9EJG - chains C and B of the 5 polymer chains in the assembly; structure by X-ray diffraction, 2.20 A resolution.

Chain C:
Protein: glia-omega 1 peptide
From: Homo sapiens
Chain sequence (11 residues; row label = number of the first residue in the row; numbering starts at 0):
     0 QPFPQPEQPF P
Disordered / not traced: 10

Chain B:
Protein: MHC class II HLA-DQ-beta-1
From: Homo sapiens
Reference sequence: O19712 (O19712_HUMAN); residue numbers follow UniProt; this construct covers 1-194
Chain sequence (194 residues; row label = number of the first residue in the row):
     1 RDSPEDFVYQ FKGMCYFTNG TERVRLVSRS IYNREEIVRF DSDVGEFRAV TLLGLPAAEY
    61 WNSQKDILER KRAAVDRVCR HNYQLELRTT LQRRVEPTVT ISPSRTEALN HHNLLVCSVT
   121 DFYPAQIKVR WFRNDQEETA GVVSTPLIRN GDWTFQILVM LEMTPQRGDV YTCHVEHPSL
   181 QSPITVEWRA QSTS
Disordered / not traced: 1-2, 107-109
Construct notes: conflict Thr-193 (Glu in O19712)
Disulfide bonds: Cys-15/Cys-79, Cys-117/Cys-173
Covalent attachments: N-acetylglucosamine (NAG) linked to Asn-19
From the paper describing this entry:
  - mutagenesis - D66A, R77A: unchanged binding to G9 T cell receptor alpha chain
  - specificity-determining residues: Glu-46, Leu-55
  - mutagenesis - D66A, R77A: unchanged binding to G9 TCR

Interface between chain C and chain B:
Pairs across the interface - 28 pairs, chain C then chain B:
  Gln-0(C) / His-81(B)  hydrogen bond (backbone-side chain)
  Gln-0(C) / Leu-85(B)
  Pro-1(C) / Asn-82(B)
  Pro-1(C) / Leu-85(B)
  Phe-2(C) / Arg-77(B)
  Phe-2(C) / Val-78(B)
  Phe-2(C) / His-81(B)
  Phe-2(C) / Asn-82(B)  hydrogen bond (backbone-side chain)
  Pro-3(C) / Val-78(B)
  Gln-4(C) / Phe-11(B)
  Gln-4(C) / Gly-13(B)  hydrogen bond (side chain-backbone)
  Gln-4(C) / Met-14(B)
  Gln-4(C) / Cys-15(B)
  Gln-4(C) / Leu-26(B)
  Gln-4(C) / Ser-28(B)
  Gln-4(C) / Val-78(B)
  Pro-5(C) / Phe-11(B)
  Glu-6(C) / Tyr-9(B)  hydrogen bond
  Glu-6(C) / Phe-11(B)
  Glu-6(C) / Ser-30(B)  hydrogen bond
  Glu-6(C) / Trp-61(B)
  Gln-7(C) / Trp-61(B)
  Gln-7(C) / Ile-67(B)
  Pro-8(C) / Tyr-60(B)
  Pro-8(C) / Trp-61(B)  hydrogen bond (backbone-side chain)
  Phe-9(C) / Tyr-9(B)
  Phe-9(C) / Ala-57(B)  hydrophobic
  Phe-9(C) / Trp-61(B)  hydrophobic
Other interface residues (no listed pair), chain B (21 interface residues in all): Phe-47, Arg-70, Lys-71, Cys-79

Summary:
The interface between chain C and chain B involves 10 residues on one side and 21 on the other, with 6
hydrogen bonds. Polar pairs include Gln-0(C)/His-81(B), Phe-2(C)/Asn-82(B) and Gln-4(C)/Gly-13(B). From the
paper: D66A and R77A of chain B leave binding to G9 T cell receptor alpha chain unchanged; specificity
determinants Glu-46(B) and Leu-55(B).
Here chain C is glia-omega 1 peptide and chain B is MHC class II HLA-DQ-beta-1, both from Homo sapiens. Entry
9EJG (Peptide-independent T cell receptor recognition of HLA-DQ2) was determined by X-ray diffraction together
with 9EJH and 9EJI from the same study.
